PDB entry 3EQ0 | X-ray diffraction, 1.53 A resolution | chains L and H of the 3 polymer chains in the assembly

# Chain L
Molecule: Thrombin Light Chain
From: Homo sapiens
Notes: EC 3.4.21.5
Reference sequence: P00734 (THRB_HUMAN); residues 1-14 here correspond to UniProt positions 336-349 (UniProt number = residue number + 335)
Chain sequence (36 residues; each row starts with the number of its first residue; a row labelled like 14A-14N holds insertion residues (14A, then the next letters in order)):
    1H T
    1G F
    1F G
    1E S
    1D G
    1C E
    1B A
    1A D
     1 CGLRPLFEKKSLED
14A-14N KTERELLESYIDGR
Unresolved in the structure: 1H, 1G, 1F, 1E, 1D, 1C, 14L-14N
Swiss-Prot annotation at these positions:
  - site: Arg14N (Cleavage)

# Chain H
Molecule: Thrombin Heavy Chain
From: Homo sapiens
Notes: EC 3.4.21.5
Reference sequence: P00734 (THRB_HUMAN); the construct lacks a stretch of the UniProt sequence and is renumbered around it, so the offset changes along the chain: 16-36 = UniProt 364-384; 37-60 = UniProt 386-409; 61-77 = UniProt 419-435; 78-97 = UniProt 437-456; 7 more segments
Chain sequence (259 residues; numbered 16 to 247 plus 28 insertion-coded residues; 1 number in that range is skipped by the numbering (no residue carries it; nothing is unmodelled there); the number before each row is that of its first residue; a row labelled like 60A-60I holds insertion residues (60A, then the next letters in order)):
    16 IVEGSDAEIGMSPWQVMLFRK
   36A S
    37 PQELLCGASLISDRWVLTAAHCLL
60A-60I YPPWDKNFT
    61 ENDLLVRIGKHSRTRYE
   77A R
    78 NIEKISMLEKIYIHPRYNWR
   97A E
    98 NLDRDIALMKLKKPVAFSDYIHPVCLPDRETA
129A-129C ASL
   130 LQAGYKGRVTGWGNLKETWT
149A-149E ANVGK
   150 GQPSVLQVVNLPIVERPVCKDSTRIRITDNMFCAG
  184A Y
   185 KP
186A-186D DEGK
   187 RGDACEGDSGGPFVMKSP
204A-204B FN
   205 NRWYQMGIVSWGE
   219 GCD
  221A R
   222 DGKYGFYTHVFRLKKWIQKVIDQFGE
Unresolved in the structure: 147-149, 149A-149E, 150, 244-247
Disulfides: Cys42-Cys58, Cys168-Cys182, Cys191-Cys220
Ligand contacts: 2TS ((2S)-N-[[2-(aminomethyl)-5-chloro-phenyl]methyl]-1-[(2R)-5-carbamimidamido-2-(phenylmethylsulfonylamino)pentanoyl]pyrrolidine-2-carboxamide): His57, Tyr60A, Trp60D, Glu97A, Leu99, Ile174, Asp189, Ala190, Cys191, Glu192, Ser195, Val213, Ser214, Trp215, Gly216, Glu217, Gly219, Cys220, Arg221A, Gly226, Phe227, Tyr228
Swiss-Prot annotation at these positions:
  - region: Ala183 to Val200 (High affinity receptor-binding region which is also known as the TP508 peptide)
  - active site (Charge relay system): His57, Asp102, Ser195
  - glycosylation: Asn60G (N-linked (GlcNAc...) (complex) asparagine)

# Interface between chain L and chain H
Inter-chain disulfides: Cys1(L)-Cys122(H)
Contacting residue pairs - 58 pairs, chain L then chain H:
  Cys1(L) - Pro120(H)
  Cys1(L) - Val121(H)
  Cys1(L) - Cys122(H)  disulfide
  Cys1(L) - Arg206(H)  hydrogen bond (backbone-side chain)
  Asp1A(L) - His119(H)  salt bridge
  Asp1A(L) - Arg206(H)
  Ala1B(L) - Arg206(H)  hydrogen bond (backbone-side chain)
  Gly2(L) - Trp29(H)
  Gly2(L) - Pro120(H)  hydrogen bond (backbone-backbone)
  Gly2(L) - Cys122(H)
  Gly2(L) - Arg206(H)
  Gly2(L) - Trp207(H)  hydrogen bond (backbone-backbone)
  Leu3(L) - His119(H)  hydrogen bond (backbone-side chain)
  Leu3(L) - Asn205(H)
  Leu3(L) - Arg206(H)
  Arg4(L) - Gly25(H)
  Arg4(L) - Met26(H)  hydrogen bond (side chain-backbone)
  Arg4(L) - Pro28(H)
  Arg4(L) - Trp29(H)
  Arg4(L) - Arg137(H)
  Arg4(L) - Trp207(H)
  Pro5(L) - Ser115(H)
  Pro5(L) - Asp116(H)
  Pro5(L) - His119(H)
  Leu6(L) - Asp116(H)
  Phe7(L) - Glu23(H)
  Phe7(L) - Ile24(H)
  Phe7(L) - Gly25(H)
  Phe7(L) - Met26(H)  hydrophobic
  Glu8(L) - Lys202(H)  salt bridge
  Glu8(L) - Asn205(H)
  Glu8(L) - Trp207(H)  hydrogen bond
  Lys9(L) - His119(H)
  Asp14(L) - Glu23(H)
  Asp14(L) - Met26(H)
  Asp14(L) - Arg137(H)  salt bridge
  Asp14(L) - Trp207(H)
  Lys14A(L) - Glu23(H)  hydrogen bond (backbone-side chain)
  Thr14B(L) - Arg137(H)  hydrogen bond
  Thr14B(L) - Asn159(H)  hydrogen bond
  Glu14C(L) - Arg137(H)
  Glu14C(L) - Lys202(H)  salt bridge
  Glu14E(L) - Lys135(H)  salt bridge
  Glu14E(L) - Asn159(H)  hydrogen bond
  Glu14E(L) - Tyr184A(H)  hydrogen bond
  Leu14F(L) - Lys135(H)
  Leu14F(L) - Gly136(H)
  Leu14F(L) - Asn159(H)
  Leu14F(L) - Trp207(H)  hydrophobic
  Ser14I(L) - Gly133(H)
  Ser14I(L) - Tyr134(H)
  Ser14I(L) - Lys135(H)  hydrogen bond (side chain-backbone)
  Tyr14J(L) - Tyr134(H)  hydrophobic
  Tyr14J(L) - Lys135(H)  hydrogen bond (side chain-backbone)
  Tyr14J(L) - Met201(H)
  Tyr14J(L) - Lys202(H)  hydrogen bond (side chain-backbone)
  Tyr14J(L) - Pro204(H)
  Ile14K(L) - Tyr134(H)  hydrogen bond (backbone-side chain)
Interface residues without a listed pair, chain L (21 interface residues in all): Leu14G
Interface residues without a listed pair, chain H (26 interface residues in all): Tyr117

# Summary
21 residues of chain L and 26 residues of chain H are in contact; the contacts include 1 disulfide bond, 16
hydrogen bonds and 5 salt bridges. Polar pairs include Asp1A(L)-His119(H), Glu8(L)-Lys202(H) and
Glu14E(L)-Lys135(H). Ligands of chain H: compound 2TS.
Chain L is Thrombin Light Chain and chain H is Thrombin Heavy Chain, both from Homo sapiens; the structure,
Thrombin Inhibitor, was determined by X-ray diffraction.
